8ZAA - chains G and E of the 4 polymer chains in the assembly; structure by electron microscopy, 3.46 A resolution.

[Chain G (and E)]
Name: Butyrophilin subfamily 2 member A1
Organism: Homo sapiens
Notes: chain E of this document is another copy of the same molecule, construct and numbering; everything in this record applies to it too
UniProtKB: Q7KYR7 (BT2A1_HUMAN); residues 240-499 here correspond to UniProt positions 268-527 (UniProt number = residue number + 28)
Chain sequence (260 residues; numbered 240 to 499; the number before each row is that of its first residue):
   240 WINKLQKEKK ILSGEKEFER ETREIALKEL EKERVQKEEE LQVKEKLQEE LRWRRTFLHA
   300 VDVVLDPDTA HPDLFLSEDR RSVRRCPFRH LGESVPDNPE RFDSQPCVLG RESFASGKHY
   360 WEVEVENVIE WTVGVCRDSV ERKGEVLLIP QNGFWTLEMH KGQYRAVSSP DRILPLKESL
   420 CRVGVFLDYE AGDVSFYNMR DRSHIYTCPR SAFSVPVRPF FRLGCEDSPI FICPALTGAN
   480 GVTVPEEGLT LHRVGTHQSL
Disordered / not traced: 493-499 (chain E: 494-499)

[How chain G and chain E interact]
Residue-residue contacts (121; chain G residue first):
  I241(G) with I241(E), hydrophobic; L244(E), hydrophobic
  L244(G) with I241(E), hydrophobic; L244(E), hydrophobic
  E247(G) with K248(E)
  L251(G) with L251(E), hydrophobic
  E254(G) with K255(E)
  K255(G) with E254(E), salt bridge; K255(E)
  F257(G) with R259(E)
  E258(G) with E258(E); R259(E), salt bridge; R262(E), salt bridge
  R259(G) with E258(E), salt bridge
  T261(G) with R262(E), hydrogen bond
  R262(G) with T261(E), hydrogen bond (side chain-backbone); R262(E)
  A265(G) with R262(E)
  E272(G) with R273(E), salt bridge
  R273(G) with E272(E), salt bridge
  Q275(G) with K276(E), hydrogen bond
  K276(G) with K276(E)
  E279(G) with E279(E)
  V282(G) with K283(E), hydrogen bond (backbone-side chain)
  K283(G) with V282(E), hydrogen bond (side chain-backbone); K283(E)
  L286(G) with L286(E), hydrophobic; L290(E), hydrophobic
  Q287(G) with L286(E)
  E289(G) with R294(E), salt bridge
  L290(G) with L286(E), hydrophobic; E289(E)
  R293(G) with L290(E); R293(E), hydrogen bond (backbone-side chain); R294(E)
  R294(G) with R293(E)
  F296(G) with H298(E)
  L297(G) with L297(E); H298(E); A299(E), hydrogen bond (backbone-backbone); A474(E), hydrophobic; L475(E)
  H298(G) with R293(E); F296(E); L297(E)
  A299(G) with L297(E), hydrogen bond (backbone-backbone)
  E351(G) with F296(E)
  S355(G) with W292(E)
  H358(G) with W292(E)
  Y359(G) with Y359(E), hydrogen bond; L475(E), hydrophobic
  E361(G) with R441(E), salt bridge
  L413(G) with T489(E)
  P414(G) with T489(E)
  R421(G) with M438(E), hydrogen bond (side chain-backbone); R439(E), hydrogen bond (side chain-backbone)
  F425(G) with L475(E); T476(E); G477(E)
  D432(G) with A478(E), hydrogen bond (side chain-backbone); N479(E)
  S434(G) with G477(E); A478(E)
  Y436(G) with L475(E), hydrophobic; T476(E); G477(E), hydrogen bond (side chain-backbone)
  M438(G) with R421(E); L475(E), hydrophobic
  R441(G) with E361(E), salt bridge; R421(E); C472(E), hydrogen bond (side chain-backbone); P473(E), hydrogen bond (side chain-backbone)
  S442(G) with R492(E), hydrogen bond
  H443(G) with L488(E); L490(E); H491(E); R492(E), hydrogen bond (backbone-side chain)
  I444(G) with L490(E), hydrogen bond (backbone-backbone)
  Y445(G) with E486(E); G487(E); L488(E); T489(E)
  T446(G) with A478(E); G487(E); L488(E), hydrogen bond (backbone-backbone)
  P448(G) with E485(E); G487(E)
  R449(G) with A478(E), hydrogen bond (side chain-backbone); V481(E), hydrogen bond (side chain-backbone); V483(E)
  C472(G) with R441(E), hydrogen bond
  P473(G) with R441(E), hydrogen bond (backbone-side chain)
  L475(G) with L297(E); Y359(E), hydrophobic; F425(E); R441(E)
  T476(G) with Y436(E)
  G477(G) with F425(E); S434(E); Y436(E), hydrogen bond (backbone-side chain)
  A478(G) with D432(E), hydrogen bond (backbone-side chain); S434(E); T446(E); R449(E), hydrogen bond (backbone-side chain)
  N479(G) with K357(E); D432(E)
  V481(G) with R449(E), hydrogen bond (backbone-side chain)
  V483(G) with R449(E)
  E485(G) with P448(E)
  E486(G) with D410(E); R411(E), salt bridge; Y445(E)
  G487(G) with Y445(E)
  L488(G) with H443(E); Y445(E); T446(E), hydrogen bond (backbone-backbone)
  T489(G) with I444(E), hydrogen bond (side chain-backbone)
  L490(G) with H443(E); I444(E), hydrogen bond (backbone-backbone)
  H491(G) with H443(E), hydrogen bond (backbone-side chain)
  R492(G) with H443(E)
Also at the interface, not in a pair above, chain G (76 interface residues in all): S252, E268, G356, D410, R411, R439, D440, C447, A474
Also at the interface, not in a pair above, chain E (74 interface residues in all): A265, L269, L280, Q287, E363, L413, P414, L415, K416, D440, P484

[In short]
76 residues of chain G and 74 residues of chain E are in contact; the contacts include 31 hydrogen bonds and
10 salt bridges. Among the polar pairs are K255(G)-E254(E), E258(G)-R259(E) and E258(G)-R262(E).
Both chains are Butyrophilin subfamily 2 member A1 (Homo sapiens). Entry 8ZAA (Cryo-EM structure of
intracellular HBMBPP-BTN2A1-BTN3A1 complex) was determined by electron microscopy, deposited together with
8ZA6, 8ZA9, 8ZD4 and 9II6.
